PDB entry 7LC3 | electron microscopy, 3.23 A resolution | chains A and C of the 4 polymer chains in the assembly

Chain A:
Protein: Potassium-transporting ATPase potassium-binding subunit
Organism: Escherichia coli (strain K12)
UniProt: P03959 (KDPA_ECOLI); residues 1-557 here = UniProt positions 1-557
Sequence (557 residues; row label = number of the first residue in the row):
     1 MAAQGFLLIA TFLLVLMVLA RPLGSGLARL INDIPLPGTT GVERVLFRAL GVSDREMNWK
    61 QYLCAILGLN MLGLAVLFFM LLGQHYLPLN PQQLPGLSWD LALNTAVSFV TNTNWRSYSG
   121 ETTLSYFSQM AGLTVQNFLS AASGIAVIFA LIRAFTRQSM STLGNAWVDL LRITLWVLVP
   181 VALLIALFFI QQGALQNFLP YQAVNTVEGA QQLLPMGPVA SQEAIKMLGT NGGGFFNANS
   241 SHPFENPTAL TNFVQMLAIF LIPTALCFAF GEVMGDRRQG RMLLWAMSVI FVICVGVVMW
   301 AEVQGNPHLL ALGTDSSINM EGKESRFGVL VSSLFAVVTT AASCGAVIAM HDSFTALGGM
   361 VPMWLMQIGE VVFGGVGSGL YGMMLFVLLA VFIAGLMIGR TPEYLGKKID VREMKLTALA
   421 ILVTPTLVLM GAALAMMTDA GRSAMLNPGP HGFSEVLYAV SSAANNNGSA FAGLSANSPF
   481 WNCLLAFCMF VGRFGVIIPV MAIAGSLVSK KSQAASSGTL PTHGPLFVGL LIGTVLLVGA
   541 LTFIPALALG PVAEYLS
Sequence notes: engineered mutation R116 (Gln in P03959)
Ion coordination: K+ site 1: N112, T113, T230, N231, S343, C344, N466, N467; K+ site 2 near G232 (its only coordinating residue here)
Small-molecule neighbours: 9Y0 ((2R)-3-(((2-aminoethoxy)(hydroxy)phosphoryl)oxy)-2-(palmitoyloxy)propyl (E)-octadec-9-enoate): I393, P521, H523, G524, P525, L526, G529, L530, G533, T534, L537
Curated features (UniProtKB/Swiss-Prot):
  - mutagenesis: G232 (G232A/S: Decrease in K(+) affinity and loss of cation selectivity)
What the authors report for this chain:
  - mutagenesis - Q116R: decreased binding to K+ (citing earlier work)

Chain C:
Protein: Potassium-transporting ATPase KdpC subunit
Organism: Escherichia coli (strain K12)
UniProt: P03961 (KDPC_ECOLI); numbering as in UniProt (aligned over 1-190)
Sequence (208 residues; each row starts with the number of its first residue):
     1 MSGLRPALST FIFLLLITGG VYPLLTTVLG QWWFPWQANG SLIREGDTVR GSALIGQNFT
    61 GNGYFHGRPS ATAEMPYNPQ ASGGSNLAVS NPELDKLIAA RVAALRAANP DASASVPVEL
   121 VTASASGLDN NITPQAAAWQ IPRVAKARNL SVEQLTQLIA KYSQQPLVKY IGQPVVNIVE
   181 LNLALDKLDE GTGLVPRGSS HHHHHHHH
Unresolved in the structure: 1-2, 191-208
Sequence notes: expression tag (191-208)
Curated features (UniProtKB/Swiss-Prot):
  - mutagenesis: Q140 to L150 (Cell does not grow at low potassium concentrations)

Chain A / chain C interface:
Pairs across the interface - 201 pairs, chain A then chain C:
  Q4(A) - K169(C)
  Q4(A) - Y170(C)
  L7(A) - Y170(C)  hydrophobic
  L8(A) - Y170(C)
  L8(A) - I171(C)  hydrophobic
  T11(A) - Y170(C)  hydrogen bond
  L46(A) - F13(C)  hydrophobic
  A49(A) - R5(C)  hydrogen bond (backbone-side chain)
  L50(A) - R5(C)  hydrogen bond (backbone-side chain)
  L50(A) - S9(C)
  L50(A) - F13(C)  hydrophobic
  V52(A) - T10(C)
  L69(A) - F11(C)  hydrophobic
  L72(A) - F11(C)  hydrophobic
  G73(A) - F11(C)
  S119(A) - A81(C)  hydrogen bond (side chain-backbone)
  E121(A) - P79(C)
  E121(A) - Q80(C)
  E121(A) - A81(C)
  E121(A) - S82(C)  hydrogen bond
  T122(A) - Q80(C)
  M130(A) - G19(C)
  M130(A) - P23(C)  hydrophobic
  A131(A) - L15(C)
  T134(A) - T18(C)
  V135(A) - L15(C)  hydrophobic
  V135(A) - T18(C)
  V135(A) - G19(C)
  F138(A) - T18(C)
  F138(A) - Y22(C)  hydrophobic
  L139(A) - F11(C)  hydrophobic
  L139(A) - L14(C)  hydrophobic
  W167(A) - P6(C)
  W167(A) - A7(C)  hydrophobic
  L171(A) - T10(C)
  L171(A) - F13(C)  hydrophobic
  L171(A) - L14(C)  hydrophobic
  T174(A) - L14(C)
  T174(A) - T18(C)
  L175(A) - F13(C)  hydrophobic
  L175(A) - L14(C)  hydrophobic
  A182(A) - Y22(C)  hydrogen bond (backbone-side chain)
  L183(A) - Y22(C)
  L183(A) - L25(C)  hydrophobic
  L183(A) - T26(C)
  A186(A) - Y22(C)
  A186(A) - T26(C)
  L187(A) - L29(C)  hydrophobic
  L187(A) - W33(C)  hydrophobic
  L187(A) - F34(C)
  I190(A) - T26(C)
  I190(A) - F34(C)  hydrophobic
  I190(A) - Q37(C)
  I190(A) - A38(C)  hydrophobic
  Q191(A) - F34(C)
  Q191(A) - Q37(C)  hydrogen bond (backbone-side chain)
  G193(A) - Q37(C)
  G193(A) - L54(C)
  A194(A) - Q37(C)
  A194(A) - A38(C)
  L195(A) - A38(C)
  L195(A) - N39(C)
  L195(A) - G40(C)
  Q196(A) - P23(C)
  Q196(A) - T26(C)
  Q196(A) - T27(C)  hydrogen bond
  Q196(A) - Q31(C)  hydrogen bond (backbone-side chain)
  Q196(A) - A38(C)  hydrogen bond (backbone-backbone)
  N197(A) - Q31(C)
  N197(A) - A38(C)  hydrogen bond (side chain-backbone)
  N197(A) - N39(C)
  F198(A) - T27(C)
  L199(A) - N39(C)
  Y201(A) - Q80(C)
  Q202(A) - L42(C)
  Q202(A) - V49(C)
  A203(A) - V49(C)
  V204(A) - V49(C)
  V204(A) - R50(C)
  V204(A) - G51(C)
  N205(A) - V49(C)  hydrogen bond (backbone-backbone)
  N205(A) - R50(C)
  T206(A) - R50(C)  hydrogen bond (backbone-side chain)
  T206(A) - Q57(C)
  V207(A) - R50(C)
  V207(A) - Q57(C)  hydrogen bond (backbone-side chain)
  V207(A) - F59(C)  hydrophobic
  V207(A) - L183(C)  hydrophobic
  V207(A) - D186(C)
  E208(A) - N58(C)
  E208(A) - F59(C)
  E208(A) - T60(C)  hydrogen bond (side chain-backbone)
  E208(A) - G61(C)
  E208(A) - Y64(C)
  Q212(A) - I55(C)
  Q212(A) - G56(C)  hydrogen bond (side chain-backbone)
  Q212(A) - Q57(C)
  Q212(A) - Y77(C)
  Q212(A) - P79(C)
  L213(A) - P79(C)
  L213(A) - Q80(C)  hydrogen bond (backbone-side chain)
  L214(A) - L42(C)  hydrophobic
  L214(A) - I55(C)  hydrophobic
  P215(A) - P79(C)
  M216(A) - N39(C)
  S221(A) - Y22(C)  hydrogen bond (backbone-side chain)
  A224(A) - Y22(C)
  F236(A) - S82(C)
  N237(A) - A81(C)
  N237(A) - S82(C)  hydrogen bond (backbone-side chain)
  N237(A) - G83(C)
  A238(A) - S82(C)  hydrogen bond (backbone-backbone)
  A238(A) - S126(C)
  S241(A) - A125(C)
  S241(A) - S126(C)  hydrogen bond (backbone-side chain)
  H242(A) - I55(C)
  H242(A) - S82(C)
  H242(A) - S126(C)
  H242(A) - L128(C)
  P243(A) - L54(C)
  P243(A) - I55(C)  hydrophobic
  P243(A) - L128(C)
  F244(A) - G40(C)
  F244(A) - I55(C)  hydrophobic
  A249(A) - I171(C)
  L250(A) - L167(C)  hydrophobic
  F253(A) - I171(C)  hydrophobic
  N306(A) - V89(C)
  H308(A) - D95(C)  salt bridge
  L309(A) - I98(C)  hydrophobic
  L309(A) - V118(C)  hydrophobic
  L309(A) - T122(C)
  L312(A) - D95(C)
  L312(A) - I98(C)  hydrophobic
  L312(A) - A99(C)  hydrophobic
  L312(A) - V102(C)
  G313(A) - R106(C)
  G313(A) - A114(C)
  G313(A) - V116(C)  hydrogen bond (backbone-backbone)
  T314(A) - S115(C)
  T314(A) - V116(C)
  D315(A) - S115(C)
  D315(A) - V116(C)  hydrogen bond (backbone-backbone)
  D315(A) - P117(C)
  S316(A) - V118(C)
  I318(A) - V118(C)
  M320(A) - R68(C)  hydrogen bond (backbone-side chain)
  M320(A) - V118(C)  hydrophobic
  M320(A) - E119(C)
  M320(A) - T122(C)
  M320(A) - A123(C)
  E321(A) - S85(C)  hydrogen bond
  E321(A) - L87(C)
  E321(A) - L94(C)
  E321(A) - T122(C)
  E321(A) - A123(C)  hydrogen bond (side chain-backbone)
  E321(A) - S124(C)
  G322(A) - A125(C)
  K323(A) - R68(C)  hydrogen bond (backbone-side chain)
  K323(A) - S124(C)
  K323(A) - A125(C)  hydrogen bond (backbone-backbone)
  E324(A) - R68(C)
  E324(A) - A125(C)  hydrogen bond (side chain-backbone)
  E324(A) - S126(C)  hydrogen bond
  E324(A) - D129(C)
  S325(A) - R68(C)  hydrogen bond
  S325(A) - E119(C)
  S325(A) - D129(C)  hydrogen bond (backbone-side chain)
  S325(A) - N131(C)  hydrogen bond (side chain-backbone)
  S325(A) - Q173(C)
  S325(A) - V175(C)
  R326(A) - N131(C)
  R326(A) - G172(C)
  R326(A) - Q173(C)  hydrogen bond (backbone-backbone)
  R326(A) - V175(C)
  G328(A) - Q173(C)
  V331(A) - I171(C)
  V331(A) - G172(C)
  I348(A) - A125(C)
  M350(A) - N86(C)
  M350(A) - A125(C)
  D352(A) - N86(C)
  D352(A) - A88(C)
  S353(A) - S85(C)  hydrogen bond (side chain-backbone)
  S353(A) - N86(C)
  S353(A) - L87(C)  hydrogen bond (side chain-backbone)
  S353(A) - V89(C)
  F354(A) - V89(C)
  T355(A) - V89(C)
  L446(A) - N86(C)
  N447(A) - N86(C)
  N447(A) - L87(C)
  N447(A) - A88(C)
  N447(A) - N91(C)
  P448(A) - N91(C)
  H451(A) - A88(C)
  H451(A) - S90(C)
  F471(A) - N86(C)
  A472(A) - N86(C)  hydrogen bond (backbone-side chain)
  G473(A) - N86(C)
  E554(A) - S90(C)
Interface residues without a listed pair, chain A (106 interface residues in all): G51, V76, Q136, L170, V179, Q211, I225, P247, N319, F327, V329, A349
Interface residues without a listed pair, chain C (89 interface residues in all): L8, I17, G30, S52, M75, G84, G127, I132, P166

Overview:
106 residues of chain A face 89 of chain C across their interface; the contacts include 37 hydrogen bonds and
1 salt bridge. Polar contacts include H308(A)-D95(C), T11(A)-Y170(C) and A49(A)-R5(C). Bound to chain A:
compound 9Y0. The paper reports that Q116R of chain A reduces binding to K+.
Chain A is Potassium-transporting ATPase potassium-binding subunit and chain C is Potassium-transporting
ATPase KdpC subunit, both from Escherichia coli (strain K12); the structure, CryoEM Structure of KdpFABC in
E1-ATP state, was determined by electron microscopy (same publication as 7BGY, 7BH1, 7BH2 and 7LC6).
